Entry 8BR2 (electron microscopy, 2.90 A resolution); this record covers chains A and H of the 8 polymer chains in the assembly.

== Chain A ==
Protein: DNA repair protein RAD51 homolog 1
Source organism: Homo sapiens
UniProt: Q06609 (RAD51_HUMAN); residues 1-339 here = UniProt positions 1-339
Chain sequence (339 residues; numbered 1 to 339; the number before each row is that of its first residue):
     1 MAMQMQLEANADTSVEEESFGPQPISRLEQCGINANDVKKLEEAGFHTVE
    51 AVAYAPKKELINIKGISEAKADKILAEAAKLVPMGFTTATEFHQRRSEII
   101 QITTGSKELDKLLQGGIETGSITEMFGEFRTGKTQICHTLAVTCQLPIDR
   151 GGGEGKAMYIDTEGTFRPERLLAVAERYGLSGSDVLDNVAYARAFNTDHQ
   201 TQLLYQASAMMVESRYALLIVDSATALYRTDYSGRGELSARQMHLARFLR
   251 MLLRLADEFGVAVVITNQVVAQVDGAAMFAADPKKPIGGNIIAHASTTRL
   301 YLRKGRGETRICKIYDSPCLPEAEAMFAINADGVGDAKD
Disordered / not traced: 1-20, 275-282
Metal / ion sites: Ca2+ site 1: Thr134, Glu163 (together with ATP); Ca2+ site 2: Ala293, His294, Ser296, Asp316 (together with ATP)
Ligand contacts:
  - ATP (adenosine-5'-triphosphate), molecule 1: Glu128, Phe129, Arg130, Thr131, Gly132, Lys133, Thr134, Gln135, Glu163, Arg170, Arg310, Ile329, Asn330, Ala331
  - ATP, molecule 2: Ala293, His294, Ser296, Asp316, Ser317, Pro318, Cys319, Leu320, Pro321, Glu322
From the paper describing this entry:
  - Ca2+ coordination: Ala293, Ser296, Asp316
  - binding site for ATP: His294

== Chain H ==
Molecule: 20-nt DNA strand
Sequence (20 nucleotides; each row starts with the number of its first residue):
     1 GCGAGCTCGATGCACCTCCA

== How chain A and chain H interact ==
Pairs across the interface - 9 pairs, chain A then chain H:
  Arg235(A) - DA4(H)  sugar contact
  Arg235(A) - DG5(H)  hydrogen bond to the phosphate
  Gly236(A) - DG5(H)  phosphate contact
  Gly236(A) - DC6(H)  sugar contact
  Ser239(A) - DG5(H)  base contact
  Ser239(A) - DC6(H)  base contact
  Val273(A) - DC2(H)  base contact
  Asp274(A) - DG1(H)  base contact
  Asp274(A) - DC2(H)  base contact

== Overview ==
Chain A and chain H each contribute 5 residues to their interface, with 1 hydrogen bond. The hydrogen-bonded
pair is Arg235(A)-DG5(H). Bound to chain A: ATP. Thr134(A) and Glu163(A) coordinate Ca2+ site 1. From the
paper: a binding site for ATP at His294(A); Ca2+ coordination by Ala293(A), Ser296(A) and Asp316(A).
Here chain A is DNA repair protein RAD51 homolog 1 (Homo sapiens) and chain H is a 20-nt DNA strand. Entry
8BR2 (CryoEM structure of the post-synaptic RAD51 nucleoprotein filament in the presence of ATP and Ca2+) was
determined by electron microscopy, deposited together with 8BQ2 and 8BSC.
